7U46 - chains H and I of the 11 polymer chains in the assembly; structure by electron microscopy, 2.68 A resolution.

[Chain H]
Molecule: Histone H2B type 1-C/E/F/G/I
Organism: Homo sapiens
UniProt: P62807 (H2B1C_HUMAN); residues 0-125 here correspond to UniProt positions 1-126 (UniProt number = residue number + 1)
Sequence (126 residues; row label = number of the first residue in the row; numbering starts at 0):
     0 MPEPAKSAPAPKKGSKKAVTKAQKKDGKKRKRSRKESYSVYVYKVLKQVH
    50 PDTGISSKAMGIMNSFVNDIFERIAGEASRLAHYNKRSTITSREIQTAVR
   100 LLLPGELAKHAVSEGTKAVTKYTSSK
Unresolved in the structure: 0-32, 125
Curated features (UniProtKB/Swiss-Prot):
  - modified residue: Pro1 (N-acetylproline), Glu2 (ADP-ribosyl glutamic acid), Lys5 (N6-(2-hydroxyisobutyryl)lysine), Ser6 (ADP-ribosylserine), Lys11 (N6-(beta-hydroxybutyryl)lysine), Lys12 (N6-(2-hydroxyisobutyryl)lysine), Ser14 (Phosphoserine), Lys15 (N6-acetyllysine), Lys16 (N6-(beta-hydroxybutyryl)lysine), Lys20 (N6-(2-hydroxyisobutyryl)lysine), Lys23 (N6-(2-hydroxyisobutyryl)lysine), Lys24 (N6-(2-hydroxyisobutyryl)lysine), Lys34 (N6-(2-hydroxyisobutyryl)lysine), Glu35 (PolyADP-ribosyl glutamic acid), Ser36 (Phosphoserine), Lys43 (N6-(2-hydroxyisobutyryl)lysine), Lys46 (N6-(2-hydroxyisobutyryl)lysine), Lys57 (N6,N6-dimethyllysine), Arg79 (Dimethylated arginine), Lys85 (N6,N6,N6-trimethyllysine) and 6 more in UniProt
  - glycosylation: Ser112 (O-linked (GlcNAc) serine)
  - cross-link (Glycyl lysine isopeptide (Lys-Gly)): Lys5 (interchain with G-Cter in SUMO2), Lys20 (interchain with G-Cter in SUMO2), Lys34 (interchain with G-Cter in ubiquitin), Lys120 (interchain with G-Cter in ubiquitin)

[Chain I]
Molecule: 147-nt DNA strand
Sequence (147 nucleotides; numbered -73 to 73; the number before each row is that of its first residue; numbers below 1 keep their minus sign (DA-73 is residue -73)):
   -73 ATCAATATCCACCTGCAGATACTACCAAAAGTGTATTTGGAAACTGCTCC
   -23 ATCAAAAGGCATGTTCAGCTGGAATCCAGCTGAACATGCCTTTTGATGGA
    27 GCAGTTTCCAAATACACTTTTGGTAGTATCTGCAGGTGGATATTGAT
Unresolved in the structure: -73, 73

[Chain H / chain I interface]
Residue-residue contacts (12; chain H residue first):
  Tyr42(H) - DA-53(I)  sugar contact
  Tyr42(H) - DC-52(I)  hydrogen bond to the phosphate
  Gly53(H) - DA-53(I)  phosphate contact
  Ile54(H) - DA-53(I)  hydrogen bond to the phosphate
  Ser55(H) - DT-54(I)  phosphate contact
  Ser56(H) - DT-54(I)  hydrogen bond to the phosphate
  Arg86(H) - DA-33(I)  sugar contact
  Arg86(H) - DA-32(I)  salt bridge to the phosphate
  Ser87(H) - DG-34(I)  sugar contact
  Ser87(H) - DA-33(I)  hydrogen bond to the phosphate
  Thr88(H) - DG-34(I)  phosphate contact
  Thr88(H) - DA-33(I)  hydrogen bond to the phosphate
Other interface residues (no listed pair), chain H (9 interface residues in all): Lys85

[Summary]
Chain H and chain I form an interface of 9 and 6 residues respectively, with 5 hydrogen bonds and 1 salt
bridge. Polar contacts include Tyr42(H)-DC-52(I), Ile54(H)-DA-53(I) and Ser56(H)-DT-54(I).
Chain H is Histone H2B type 1-C/E/F/G/I (Homo sapiens) and chain I is a 147-nt DNA strand; the structure,
Cryo-EM structure of CENP-A nucleosome (palindromic alpha satellite DNA) in complex with CENP-N, was
determined by electron microscopy, deposited together with 7U4D and 7U47.
